Entry 5Y8C (X-ray diffraction, 1.42 A resolution); this record covers chain A.

# Chain A
Name: Bromodomain-containing protein 4
From: Homo sapiens
UniProtKB: O60885 (BRD4_HUMAN); residues 44-166 here = UniProt positions 44-166
Chain sequence (139 residues; numbered 28 to 166; the number before each row is that of its first residue):
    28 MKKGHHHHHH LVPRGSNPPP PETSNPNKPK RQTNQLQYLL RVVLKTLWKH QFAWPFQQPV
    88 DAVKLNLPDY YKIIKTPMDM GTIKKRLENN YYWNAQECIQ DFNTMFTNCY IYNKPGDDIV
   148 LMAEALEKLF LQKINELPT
Not modelled in the structure: 28-32
Sequence notes: expression tag (28-43)
Small-molecule neighbours: 8P9 (5-chloranyl-2-methoxy-N-(6-methoxy-3-methyl-1,2-benzoxazol-5-yl)benzenesulfonamide): Trp81, Pro82, Val87, Leu92, Leu94, Tyr97, Cys136, Tyr139, Asn140, Asp145, Ile146, Met149
Swiss-Prot annotation at these positions:
  - site: Asn140 (Acetylated histone binding)
  - cross-link: Lys99 (Glycyl lysine isopeptide (Lys-Gly) (interchain with G-Cter in SUMO2))
  - natural variant: Asp145 (D145G: Found in a patient with a neurodevelopmental syndrome; uncertain significance)
  - mutagenesis: Asn140 (N140A: Abolishes binding to acetylated histones)

# Overview
Chain A binds compound 8P9. From UniProt: one mutagenesis site.
Chain A is Bromodomain-containing protein 4 (Homo sapiens); the structure, Crystal Structure Analysis of the
BRD4, was determined by X-ray diffraction (same publication as 5Y8W, 5Y8Y, 5Y8Z, 5Y93 and 5Y94).
